Entry 5GIO (X-ray diffraction, 3.60 A resolution); this record covers chains D and G of the 10 polymer chains in the assembly.

[Chain D]
Molecule: 50S ribosomal protein L7Ae
Source organism: Sulfolobus solfataricus
UniProt: A0A0E3JZF7 (A0A0E3JZF7_SULSF); residues 6-130 here correspond to UniProt positions 3-127 (UniProt number = residue number - 3)
Chain sequence (130 residues; row label = number of the first residue in the row):
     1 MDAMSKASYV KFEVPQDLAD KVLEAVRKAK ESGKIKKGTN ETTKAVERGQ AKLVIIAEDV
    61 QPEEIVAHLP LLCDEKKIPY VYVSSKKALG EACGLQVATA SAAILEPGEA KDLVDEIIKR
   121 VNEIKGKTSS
Unresolved in the structure: 1-6, 129-130
Differences from the reference sequence: initiating methionine (1); expression tag (2-5)

[Chain G]
Molecule: C/d RNA
Sequence (40 nucleotides; row label = number of the first residue in the row):
     1 GGGAGUCUUG UGAUGAAACA CUCAUGGUCU GAAGACUCCC
Unresolved in the structure: 36-40

[Interface between chain D and chain G]
Pairs across the interface (20):
  Lys37(D) with G10(G), base contact; G12(G), base contact
  Gly38(D) with G10(G), sugar contact; U11(G), phosphate contact; G12(G), base contact
  Thr39(D) with U11(G), hydrogen bond to the phosphate; G12(G), hydrogen bond to the base
  Asn40(D) with G12(G), hydrogen bond to the base
  Glu41(D) with G12(G), hydrogen bond to the base
  Val60(D) with U11(G), base contact
  Gln61(D) with U11(G), hydrogen bond to the base
  Ile65(D) with U11(G), sugar contact
  Lys86(D) with U11(G), base contact
  Leu95(D) with G10(G), base contact
  Val97(D) with G10(G), base contact
  Ala98(D) with G10(G), hydrogen bond to the sugar; U11(G), phosphate contact
  Thr99(D) with G10(G), hydrogen bond to the sugar; U11(G), phosphate contact
  Ala100(D) with U11(G), hydrogen bond to the phosphate
Also at the interface, not in a pair above, chain D (17 interface residues in all): Asp59, Pro62, Ser101
Also at the interface, not in a pair above, chain G (4 interface residues in all): U9

[Summary]
17 residues of chain D and 4 residues of chain G are in contact; the contacts include 8 hydrogen bonds. Polar
pairs include Thr39(D)-G12(G), Asn40(D)-G12(G) and Glu41(D)-G12(G).
Chain D is 50S ribosomal protein L7Ae (Sulfolobus solfataricus) and chain G is C/d RNA; the structure, Crystal
structure of box C/D RNP with 12 nt guide regions and 13 nt substrates, was determined by X-ray diffraction
(same publication as 5GIN and 5GIP).
